4BT9 - chains A and B of the 3 polymer chains in the assembly; structure by X-ray diffraction, 1.90 A resolution.

== Chain A (and B) ==
Protein: Prolyl 4-hydroxylase subunit alpha-1
Organism: Homo sapiens
Notes: EC 1.14.11.2; fragment: collagen binding domain, residues 18-255; chain B of this document is another copy of the same molecule, construct and numbering; everything in this record applies to it too
UniProt: P13674 (P4HA1_HUMAN); residues 1-238 here correspond to UniProt positions 18-255 (UniProt number = residue number + 17)
Chain sequence (239 residues; numbered 0 to 238; the number before each row is that of its first residue; numbering starts at 0):
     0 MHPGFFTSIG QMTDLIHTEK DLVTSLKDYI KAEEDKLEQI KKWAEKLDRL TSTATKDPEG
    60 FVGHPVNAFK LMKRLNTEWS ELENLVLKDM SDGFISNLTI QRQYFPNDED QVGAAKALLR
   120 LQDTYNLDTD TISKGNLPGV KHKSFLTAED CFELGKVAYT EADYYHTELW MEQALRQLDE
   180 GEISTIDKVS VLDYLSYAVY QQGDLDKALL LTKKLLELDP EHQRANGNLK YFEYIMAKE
Disordered / not traced: 0-2 (chain B: 238)
Differences from the reference sequence: expression tag (0)
UniProt features mapped onto this chain:
  - glycosylation: Asn-96 (N-linked (GlcNAc...) asparagine)

== Interface between chain A and chain B ==
Pairs across the interface - 156 pairs, chain A then chain B:
  Phe-4(A) with Met-71(B), hydrophobic
  Phe-5(A) with Leu-70(B), hydrophobic; Met-71(B), hydrophobic
  Met-11(A) with Val-61(B), hydrophobic
  Thr-12(A) with Pro-57(B)
  Leu-14(A) with Leu-74(B), hydrophobic
  Ile-15(A) with Ala-53(B); Thr-54(B); Pro-57(B), hydrophobic; Val-61(B), hydrophobic
  Glu-18(A) with Thr-50(B); Leu-70(B); Arg-73(B), salt bridge; Leu-74(B); Trp-78(B), hydrogen bond
  Lys-19(A) with Thr-50(B); Thr-54(B)
  Leu-21(A) with Trp-78(B), hydrophobic
  Val-22(A) with Ala-43(B); Leu-46(B), hydrophobic; Asp-47(B); Thr-50(B); Trp-78(B), hydrophobic
  Leu-25(A) with Ile-39(B), hydrophobic; Ala-43(B), hydrophobic; Leu-81(B), hydrophobic
  Lys-26(A) with Asp-47(B), salt bridge
  Tyr-28(A) with Lys-35(B); Val-85(B)
  Ile-29(A) with Ile-39(B), hydrophobic; Lys-40(B); Ala-43(B), hydrophobic
  Glu-33(A) with Leu-36(B); Lys-40(B), salt bridge
  Lys-35(A) with Tyr-28(B)
  Leu-36(A) with Glu-33(B)
  Ile-39(A) with Leu-25(B), hydrophobic; Tyr-28(B), hydrophobic; Ile-29(B), hydrophobic
  Lys-40(A) with Ile-29(B); Glu-33(B), salt bridge
  Ala-43(A) with Leu-25(B), hydrophobic; Ile-29(B), hydrophobic
  Leu-46(A) with Val-22(B), hydrophobic
  Asp-47(A) with Lys-26(B), salt bridge
  Leu-49(A) with Phe-144(B), hydrophobic
  Thr-50(A) with Ile-15(B); Glu-18(B); Lys-19(B)
  Ala-53(A) with Ile-15(B), hydrophobic
  Thr-54(A) with Ile-15(B); His-16(B); Lys-19(B), hydrogen bond
  Asp-56(A) with Asn-135(B), hydrogen bond
  Pro-57(A) with Ile-8(B), hydrophobic; Met-11(B)
  Glu-58(A) with His-1(B), salt bridge
  Gly-59(A) with Asn-135(B)
  Phe-60(A) with Met-11(B), hydrophobic; Asn-135(B)
  Val-61(A) with Met-0(B), hydrophobic; Phe-5(B), hydrophobic; Met-11(B), hydrophobic
  Gly-62(A) with His-1(B)
  His-63(A) with Thr-130(B); Gly-134(B); Asn-135(B)
  Pro-64(A) with Leu-117(B), hydrophobic; Leu-120(B), hydrophobic
  Val-65(A) with Leu-117(B), hydrophobic; Ile-131(B); Gly-134(B); Leu-145(B), hydrophobic
  Asn-66(A) with Asn-135(B), hydrogen bond
  Ala-67(A) with Phe-4(B), hydrophobic; Phe-5(B), hydrophobic; Ala-113(B)
  Phe-68(A) with Ala-113(B), hydrophobic; Ala-114(B), hydrophobic; Leu-153(B), hydrophobic
  Lys-69(A) with Phe-144(B); Leu-145(B); Asp-149(B), salt bridge
  Leu-70(A) with Phe-5(B), hydrophobic; Ile-15(B), hydrophobic; Glu-18(B)
  Met-71(A) with Phe-4(B), hydrophobic; Leu-14(B), hydrophobic; Pro-105(B), hydrophobic; Asp-109(B); Gln-110(B); Ala-113(B), hydrophobic
  Lys-72(A) with Gln-110(B); Glu-148(B), salt bridge; Asp-149(B), salt bridge; Glu-152(B), salt bridge
  Arg-73(A) with Glu-18(B), salt bridge
  Leu-74(A) with Phe-104(B); Pro-105(B)
  Asn-75(A) with Pro-105(B); Asn-106(B); Asp-107(B), hydrogen bond; Gln-110(B), hydrogen bond
  Thr-76(A) with Gln-110(B), hydrogen bond
  Trp-78(A) with Glu-18(B), hydrogen bond; Leu-21(B), hydrophobic; Val-22(B), hydrophobic; Phe-93(B), hydrophobic; Arg-101(B)
  Ser-79(A) with Arg-101(B), hydrogen bond
  Leu-81(A) with Leu-25(B), hydrophobic
  Glu-82(A) with Ile-94(B); Leu-97(B); Arg-101(B), salt bridge
  Val-85(A) with Tyr-28(B); Ser-90(B)
  Leu-86(A) with Ile-94(B), hydrophobic
  Ser-90(A) with Val-85(B); Leu-86(B)
  Phe-93(A) with Trp-78(B), hydrophobic
  Ile-94(A) with Glu-82(B); Val-85(B), hydrophobic; Leu-86(B), hydrophobic
  Leu-97(A) with Glu-82(B)
  Arg-101(A) with Trp-78(B); Ser-79(B); Glu-82(B), salt bridge
  Phe-104(A) with Leu-74(B)
  Pro-105(A) with Met-71(B), hydrophobic; Leu-74(B); Asn-75(B)
  Asn-106(A) with Asn-75(B)
  Asp-107(A) with Asn-75(B), hydrogen bond
  Gln-110(A) with Lys-72(B); Asn-75(B), hydrogen bond; Thr-76(B), hydrogen bond
  Ala-113(A) with Phe-68(B), hydrophobic; Met-71(B), hydrophobic
  Ala-114(A) with Phe-68(B), hydrophobic
  Ala-116(A) with Pro-64(B)
  Leu-117(A) with Phe-68(B), hydrophobic
  Leu-120(A) with His-63(B)
  Ile-131(A) with Val-65(B), hydrophobic
  Gly-138(A) with Asn-66(B), hydrogen bond (backbone-side chain)
  Val-139(A) with His-63(B); Val-65(B), hydrophobic; Asn-66(B)
  Ser-143(A) with Asn-66(B), hydrogen bond
  Phe-144(A) with Lys-69(B)
  Leu-145(A) with Lys-69(B)
  Glu-148(A) with Lys-72(B), salt bridge
  Asp-149(A) with Lys-69(B), salt bridge; Lys-72(B), salt bridge
  Glu-152(A) with Phe-68(B); Lys-72(B), salt bridge
  Leu-153(A) with Phe-68(B), hydrophobic
Interface residues without a listed pair, chain A (87 interface residues in all): Ile-8, His-16, Glu-32, Ser-51, Lys-55, Asp-109, Leu-136, Pro-137, Lys-142
Interface residues without a listed pair, chain B (85 interface residues in all): Pro-2, Glu-32, Leu-49, Ser-51, Thr-52, Glu-58, Phe-60, Ala-67, Ser-132, Pro-137, Thr-146

== In short ==
Chain A and chain B form an interface of 87 and 85 residues respectively; the contacts include 14 hydrogen
bonds and 17 salt bridges. Polar contacts include Glu-18(A)/Arg-73(B), Lys-26(A)/Asp-47(B) and
Glu-33(A)/Lys-40(B).
Both chains are Prolyl 4-hydroxylase subunit alpha-1 (Homo sapiens). Entry 4BT9 (Crystal structure of the
peptide(pro-pro-GLY)3 bound complex of N- terminal domain and peptide substrate binding domain ...) was
determined by X-ray diffraction (same publication as 2YQ8, 4BT8, 4BTA and 4BTB).
